PDB entry 8JZP | electron microscopy, 3.45 A resolution | chains A and B of the 6 polymer chains in the assembly

[Chain A]
Molecule: C5a anaphylatoxin chemotactic receptor 1
Organism: Homo sapiens
UniProtKB: P21730 (C5AR1_HUMAN); residue numbers follow UniProt; this construct covers 2-350
Chain sequence (406 residues; row label = number of the first residue in the row; numbers below 1 keep their minus sign (Met-55 is residue -55)):
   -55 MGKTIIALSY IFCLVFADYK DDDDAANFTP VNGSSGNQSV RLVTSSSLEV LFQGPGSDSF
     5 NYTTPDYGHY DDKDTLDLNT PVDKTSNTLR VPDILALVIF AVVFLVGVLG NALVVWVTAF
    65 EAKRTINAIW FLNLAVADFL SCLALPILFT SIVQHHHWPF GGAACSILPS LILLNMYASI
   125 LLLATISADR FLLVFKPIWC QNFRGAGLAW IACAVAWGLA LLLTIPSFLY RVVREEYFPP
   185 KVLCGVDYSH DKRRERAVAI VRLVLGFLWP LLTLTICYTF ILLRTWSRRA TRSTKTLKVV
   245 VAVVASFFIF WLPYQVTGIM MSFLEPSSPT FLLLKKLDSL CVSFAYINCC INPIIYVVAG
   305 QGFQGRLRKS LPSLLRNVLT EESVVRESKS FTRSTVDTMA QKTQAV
Disordered / not traced: -55 to 21, 316-350
Construct notes: initiating methionine (-55); expression tag (-54 to 1)
Disulfide bonds: Cys109-Cys188
Curated features (UniProtKB/Swiss-Prot):
  - region: Asp10 to Asp18 (Required for CHIPS binding), Asp21 to Ser30 (Involved in C5a binding)
  - modified residue: Tyr11 (Sulfotyrosine), Tyr14 (Sulfotyrosine), Ser314 (Phosphoserine), Ser317 (Phosphoserine), Ser327 (Phosphoserine), Ser332 (Phosphoserine), Ser334 (Phosphoserine), Ser338 (Phosphoserine)
  - glycosylation: Asn5 (N-linked (GlcNAc...) asparagine)
  - mutagenesis: Asp2 to Ser30 (Strongly impairs C5a binding (45,000-fold)), Asp2 to Leu22 (Impairs C5a binding. Strongly impairs C5a binding; when associated with A-27), Asp10 (D10A: Strongly impairs C5a binding; when associated with A-15; A-16; A-18 and A-21. Moderately impairs CHIPS binding. Strongly impairs CHIPS binding ...), Tyr11 (Y11F: Weakly impairs CHIPS binding. Loss of CHIPS binding; when associated with F-14), Gly12 (G12A: Moderately impairs CHIPS binding), Tyr14 (Y14F: Weakly impairs CHIPS binding. Strongly impairs CHIPS binding. Loss of CHIPS binding; when associated with F-11), Asp15 (D15A: Strongly impairs C5a binding; when associated with A-10; A-16; A-18 and A-21. Moderately impairs CHIPS binding. Strongly impairs CHIPS binding ...), Asp16 (D16A: Strongly impairs C5a binding; when associated with A-10; A-15; A-18 and A-21), Asp18 (D18A: Strongly impairs C5a binding; when associated with A-10; A-15; A-16 and A-21. Impairs CHIPS binding. Strongly impairs CHIPS binding ...), Asp21 (D21A: Strongly impairs C5a binding; when associated with A-10; A-15; A-16 and A-18), Asp27 (D27A: Strongly impairs C5a binding; when associated with 2-D--L-22 Del), Cys144 (C144S: Fails to homodimerize), 3 further mutagenesis entries in UniProt

[Chain B]
Molecule: Guanine nucleotide-binding protein G(o) subunit alpha
Organism: Homo sapiens
UniProtKB: P09471 (GNAO_HUMAN); the construct has insertions or renumbered stretches relative to UniProt, so the offset changes along the chain: 4-54 = UniProt 4-54; 171-173 = UniProt 55-57; 182-230 = UniProt 182-230; 241-354 = UniProt 241-354
Chain sequence (240 residues; row label = number of the first residue in the row; note: 126 numbers in that range are skipped by the numbering (no residue carries them; nothing is unmodelled there); numbers below 1 keep their minus sign (Met-11 is residue -11)):
   -11 MGHHHHHHEN LYFQGTLSAE ERAALERSKA IEKNLKEDGI SAAKDVKLLL LGADNSGKST
    49 IVKQMK
   171 IIHGGSGGSG GTTGIVETHF TFKNLHFRLF DVGGQRSERK KWIHCFEDVT AIIFCVDLSD
   241 YNRMHESLML FDSICNNKFF IDTSIILFLN KKDLFGEKIK KSPLTICFPE YTGPNTYEDA
   301 AAYIQAQFES KNRSPNKEIY CHMTCATDTN NAQVIFDAVT DIIIANNLRG CGLY
Disordered / not traced: -11 to 5, 171-182, 241-243
Construct notes: initiating methionine (-11); expression tag (-10 to 3); engineered mutation Asp42 (Gly in P09471), Asn43 (Glu in P09471), Asp227 (Ala in P09471), Asp230 (Gly in P09471), Ala332 (Ile in P09471), Ile335 (Val in P09471); linker (174-181)
Curated features (UniProtKB/Swiss-Prot):
  - region: Lys35 to Ala41, Ser44 to Thr48 (G1 motif), Phe197 to Arg206 (G3 motif), Ile266 to Asp273 (G4 motif), Thr324 to Thr329 (G5 motif)
  - binding site (GTP): Lys46, Ser47, Thr48, Asn270, Asp273, Cys325
  - binding site (Mg(2+)): Ser47, Thr182
  - modified residue: Gln205 (5-glutamyl histamine), Cys351 (ADP-ribosylcysteine)
  - lipidation: Cys351 (S-palmitoyl cysteine)

[Interface between chain A and chain B]
Pairs across the interface - 33 pairs, chain A then chain B:
  Asn71(A) with Gly350(B)
  Phe75(A) with Cys351(B)
  Arg134(A) with Cys351(B), hydrogen bond (side chain-backbone)
  Leu137(A) with Asn347(B), hydrogen bond (backbone-side chain); Cys351(B), hydrophobic
  Val138(A) with Ile344(B); Leu348(B), hydrophobic
  Pro141(A) with Thr340(B); Ile343(B), hydrophobic; Ile344(B), hydrophobic
  Ile142(A) with Lys193(B); Phe336(B), hydrophobic
  Gln145(A) with Lys32(B); Leu195(B); Ile343(B)
  Ile225(A) with Leu353(B), hydrophobic
  Thr229(A) with Leu348(B)
  Arg233(A) with Asp341(B)
  Ala234(A) with Tyr320(B); Asp341(B); Tyr354(B), hydrogen bond (backbone-side chain)
  Thr235(A) with Asp341(B); Tyr354(B), hydrogen bond (backbone-side chain)
  Ser237(A) with Leu353(B); Tyr354(B)
  Lys239(A) with Leu353(B); Tyr354(B), hydrogen bond (side chain-backbone)
  Thr240(A) with Leu353(B), hydrogen bond (side chain-backbone)
  Val243(A) with Gly352(B); Leu353(B), hydrophobic
  Ala303(A) with Tyr354(B)
  Gln305(A) with Arg349(B), hydrogen bond (side chain-backbone); Tyr354(B)
Interface residues without a listed pair, chain A (22 interface residues in all): Arg236, Val244, Phe307
Interface residues without a listed pair, chain B (21 interface residues in all): Ala31, Asn194, Glu318, Ala345

[Summary]
22 residues of chain A face 21 of chain B across their interface; the contacts include 7 hydrogen bonds. Among
the polar pairs are Arg134(A)-Cys351(B), Leu137(A)-Asn347(B) and Ala234(A)-Tyr354(B).
Here chain A is C5a anaphylatoxin chemotactic receptor 1 and chain B is Guanine nucleotide-binding protein
G(o) subunit alpha, both from Homo sapiens. Entry 8JZP (Structure of mouse C5a-human C5aR1-Go complex) was
determined by electron microscopy.
